3VDU - chain A; structure by X-ray diffraction, 2.80 A resolution.

[Chain A]
Protein: Recombination protein recR
Organism: Thermoanaerobacter tengcongensis
UniProt: Q8RDI4 (RECR_THETN); residues -2 to 196 here correspond to UniProt positions 1-199 (UniProt number = residue number + 3)
Sequence (212 residues; row label = number of the first residue in the row; numbers below 1 keep their minus sign (Gly-15 is residue -15)):
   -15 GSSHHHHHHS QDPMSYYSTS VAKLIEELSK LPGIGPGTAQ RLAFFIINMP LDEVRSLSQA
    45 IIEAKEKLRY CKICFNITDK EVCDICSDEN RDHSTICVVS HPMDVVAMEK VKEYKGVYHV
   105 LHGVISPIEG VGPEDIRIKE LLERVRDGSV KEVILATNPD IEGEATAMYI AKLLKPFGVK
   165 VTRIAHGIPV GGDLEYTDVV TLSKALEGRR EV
Unresolved in the structure: -15 to -1
Differences from the reference sequence: expression tag (-15 to -3); engineered mutation Gly21 (Lys24 in Q8RDI4)
Metal / ion sites: Zn2+: Cys55, Cys58, Cys67, Cys70
Reported in the primary citation:
  - conformationally variable residues (helix shift, loop rearrangement): His106 to Arg121, Pro117 to Ile122, Pro143 to Val163
  - mutagenesis - P16G, R25G: abolished binding to 60 mer dsDNA
  - mutagenesis - P16G, R25G: unchanged binding to dsDNA or ssDNA

[Overview]
Cys55, Cys58, Cys67 and Cys70 form the Zn2+ site. From the paper: P16G and R25G abolish binding to 60 mer
dsDNA; conformational variability at His106, Pro117 and Pro143.
Chain A is Recombination protein recR (Thermoanaerobacter tengcongensis); the structure, Structure of
recombination mediator protein RecRK21G mutant, was determined by X-ray diffraction (same publication as 3VDP
and 3VE5).
